Entry 5NNV (X-ray diffraction, 3.29 A resolution); this record covers chain A.

Chain A:
Molecule: Chromosome partition protein Smc
Source organism: Bacillus subtilis (strain 168)
Reference sequence: P51834 (SMC_BACSU); the construct has insertions or renumbered stretches relative to UniProt, so the offset changes along the chain: 246-365 = UniProt 246-365; 772-785 = UniProt 366-379; 793-929 = UniProt 793-929
Chain sequence (282 residues; each row starts with the number of its first residue; note: 406 numbers in that range are skipped by the numbering (no residue carries them; nothing is unmodelled there)):
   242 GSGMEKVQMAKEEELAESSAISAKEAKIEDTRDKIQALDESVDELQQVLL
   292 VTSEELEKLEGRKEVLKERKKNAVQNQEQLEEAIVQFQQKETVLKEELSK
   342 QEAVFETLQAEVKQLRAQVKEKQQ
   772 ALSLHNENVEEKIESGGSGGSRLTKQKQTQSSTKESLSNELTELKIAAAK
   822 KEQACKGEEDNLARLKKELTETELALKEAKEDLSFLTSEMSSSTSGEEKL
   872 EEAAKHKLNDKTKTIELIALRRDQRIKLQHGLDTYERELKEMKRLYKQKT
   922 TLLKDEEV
Unresolved in the structure: 242-249, 772-807, 925-929
Construct notes: expression tag (242-245); linker (786-792)
Modified / non-standard residues: Mse245 (selenomethionine); Mse250, Mse861, Mse913 (selenomethionine; parent Met)

Summary:
Chain A is Chromosome partition protein Smc (Bacillus subtilis (strain 168)); the structure, Structure of a
Bacillus subtilis Smc coiled coil middle fragment, was determined by X-ray diffraction together with 5XNS,
5NMO, 5XEI, 5XG2 and 5XG3 from the same study.
